4B3M - chains A and L of the 23 polymer chains in the assembly; structure by X-ray diffraction, 2.90 A resolution.

== Chain A ==
Molecule: 16S ribosomal RNA
Source organism: Thermus thermophilus HB8
Sequence (1521 nucleotides; each row starts with the number of its first residue; note: 44 numbers in that range are skipped by the numbering (no residue carries them; nothing is unmodelled there); a row labelled like 189A-189L holds insertion residues (189A, then the next letters in order)):
     1 UUGUUGGAGA GUUUGAUCCU GGCUCAGGGU GAACGCUGGC GGCGUGCCUA AGACAUGCAA
    61 GUCGUGCGGG CCG
    76 CGGGGUUUU
    88 ACUCCG
    96 UGGUCAGCGG CGGACGGGUG AGUAACGCGU GGGU
  129A G
   130 ACCUACCCGG AAGAGGGGGA CAACCCGGGG AAACUCGGGC UAAUCCCCCA UGUGGACCCG
189A-189L CCCCUUGGGGUG
   190 UGUCCAAAGG GCUUU
   216 GCCCGCUUCC GGAUGGGCCC GCGUCCCAUC AGCUAGUUGG UGGGGUAAUG GCCCACCAAG
   276 GCGACGACGG GUAGCCGGUC UGAGAGGAUG GCCGGCCACA GGGGCACUGA GACACGGGCC
   336 CCACUCCUAC GGGAGGCAGC AGUUAGGAAU CUUCCGCAAU GGGCGCAAGC CUGACGGAGC
   396 GACGCCGCUU GGAGGAAGAA GCCCUUCGGG GUGUAAACUC CUGA
   441 ACCCGGGACG AAACCCCC
   460 GA
   470 CGAGGGGA
   479 CUGACGGUAC CGGGGUAA
   498 UAGCGCCGGC CAACUCCGUG CCAGCAGCCG CGGUAAUACG GAGGGCGCGA GCGUUACCCG
   558 GAUUCACUGG GCGUAAAGGG CGUGUAGGCG GCCUGGGGCG UCCCAUGUGA AAGACCACGG
   618 CUCAACCGUG GGGGAGCGUG GGAUACGCUC AGGCUAGACG GUGGGAGAGG GUGGUGGAAU
   678 UCCCGGAGUA GCGGUGAAAU GCGCAGAUAC CGGGAGGAAC GCCGAUGGCG AAGGCAGCCA
   738 CCUGGUCCAC CCGUGACGCU GAGGCGCGAA AGCGUGGGGA GCAAACCGGA UUAGAUACCC
   798 GGGUAGUCCA CGCCCUAAAC GAUGCGCGCU AGGUCUCUGG GUCU
   848 CCUGGGGGCC GAAGCUAACG CGUUAAGCGC GCCGCCUGGG GAGUACGGCC GCAAGGCUGA
   908 AACUCAAAGG AAUUGACGGG GGCCCGCACA AGCGGUGGAG CAUGUGGUUU AAUUCGAAGC
   968 AACGCGAAGA ACCUUACCAG GCCUUGACAU GCUA
 1001A G
  1002 GGAACCCGGG UGAAAGCCUG GGGUGCCCC
1030A-1030D GCGA
  1031 GGGGAGCCCU AGCACAGGUG CUGCAUGGCC GUCGUCAGCU CGUGCCGUGA GGUGUUGGGU
  1091 UAAGUCCCGC AACGAGCGCA ACCCCCGCCG UUAGUUGCCA GCGGUUCGGC CGGGCACUCU
  1151 AACGGGACUG CCCGCG
  1168 AAAGCGGGAG GAAGGAGGGG ACGACGUCUG GUCAGCAUGG CCCUUACGGC CUGGGCGACA
  1228 CACGUGCUAC AAUGCCCACU ACAAAGCGAU GCCACCCGGC AACGGGGAGC UAAUCGCAAA
  1288 AAGGUGGGCC CAGUUCGGAU UGGGGUCUGC AACCCGACCC CAUGAAGCCG GAAUCGCUAG
  1348 UAAUCGCGGA UCAGCC
 1363A A
  1364 UGCCGCGGUG AAUACGUUCC CGGGCCUUGU ACACACCGCC CGUCACGCCA UGGGAGCGGG
  1424 CUCUACCCGA AGUCGCCGG
1442A-1442B GA
  1443 GCCUA
  1452 C
  1456 GGGCAGGCGC CGAGGGUAGG GCCCGUGACU GGGGCGAAGU CGUAACAAGG UAGCUGUACC
  1516 GGAAGGUGCG GCUGGAUCAC CUCCUUUCU
Not modelled in the structure: 1-4, 1534-1538
Bound ions: Mg2+ site 1: U12, G22; Mg2+ site 2: U12, C526, A914; Mg2+ site 3: G15, U920; Mg2+ site 4 near G21 (its only coordinating residue here); Mg2+ site 5: C48, G115; Mg2+ site 6 near A53 (its only coordinating residue here); Mg2+ site 7: C58, U387, G388; Mg2+ site 8: A59, U387; Mg2+ site 9: G61, U62, G105; Mg2+ site 10: G69, G70, U99; Mg2+ site 11: G107, G326; Mg2+ site 12: A109, G111; 145 more Mg2+ sites not listed; 15 more K+ sites not listed
Ligand contacts: ON0 ((1R,2R,3S,4R,6S)-4,6-diamino-2-{[3-O-(2,6-diamino-2,6-dideoxy-beta-L-idopyranosyl)-beta-D-ribofuranosyl]oxy}-3-hydroxycyclohexyl 2-amino-4,6-O-benzylidene-2-deoxy-alpha-D-glucopyranoside): G1405, U1406, C1407, A1408, C1409, G1489, C1490, G1491, A1492, A1493, G1494, U1495, C1496
From the paper describing this entry:
  - binding site for ON0: G1491, A1492
  - conformationally variable residues: A1492, A1493
  - mutagenesis - A1408G (>=720 uM), G1491A (>=720 uM), G1491C (>=720 uM): decreased binding to ON0

== Chain L ==
Molecule: 30S ribosomal protein S12
Source organism: Thermus thermophilus HB8
UniProtKB: Q5SHN3 (RS12_THET8); residues 0-131 here correspond to UniProt positions 1-132 (UniProt number = residue number + 1)
Sequence (132 residues; numbered 0 to 131; the number before each row is that of its first residue; numbering starts at 0):
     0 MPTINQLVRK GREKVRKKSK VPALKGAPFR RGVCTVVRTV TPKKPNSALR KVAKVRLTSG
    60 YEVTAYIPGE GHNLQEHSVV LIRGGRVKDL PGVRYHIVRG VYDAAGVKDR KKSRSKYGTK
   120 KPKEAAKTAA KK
Not modelled in the structure: 0, 126-131
Bound ions: Mg2+ site 1: Pro44 (shared with C518(A), G530(A) of chain A; 1 residue of chain W)

== How chain A and chain L interact ==
Pairs across the interface (135):
  U24(A) - Lys19(L)  salt bridge to the phosphate
  A33(A) - Phe28(L)  base contact
  C34(A) - Phe28(L)  sugar contact
  C34(A) - Val97(L)  sugar contact
  C34(A) - Val100(L)  phosphate contact
  G35(A) - Val100(L)  sugar contact
  G35(A) - Arg113(L)  sugar contact
  G35(A) - Ser114(L)  hydrogen bond to the sugar
  G35(A) - Gly117(L)  sugar contact
  C36(A) - Arg113(L)  hydrogen bond to the sugar
  C36(A) - Ser114(L)  sugar contact
  C36(A) - Thr118(L)  sugar contact
  C36(A) - Lys119(L)  salt bridge to the phosphate
  C36(A) - Lys120(L)  hydrogen bond to the phosphate
  U37(A) - Lys119(L)  phosphate contact
  U37(A) - Lys120(L)  hydrogen bond to the phosphate
  U49(A) - Lys24(L)  sugar contact
  C241(A) - Arg15(L)  hydrogen bond to the sugar
  G302(A) - Lys13(L)  sugar contact
  A303(A) - Lys13(L)  phosphate contact
  G362(A) - Lys24(L)  hydrogen bond to the sugar
  G362(A) - Arg29(L)  hydrogen bond to the phosphate
  G362(A) - Arg30(L)  salt bridge to the phosphate
  G362(A) - Thr57(L)  phosphate contact
  A363(A) - Lys24(L)  base contact
  A363(A) - Ala26(L)  base contact
  A363(A) - Pro27(L)  base contact
  A363(A) - Phe28(L)  base contact
  A363(A) - Arg29(L)  salt bridge to the phosphate
  A363(A) - Arg30(L)  salt bridge to the phosphate
  A363(A) - Thr57(L)  hydrogen bond to the phosphate
  A363(A) - Leu80(L)  sugar contact
  A363(A) - Tyr101(L)  sugar contact
  A364(A) - Lys24(L)  base contact
  G500(A) - Lys120(L)  salt bridge to the phosphate
  C501(A) - Arg113(L)  salt bridge to the phosphate
  C501(A) - Ser114(L)  hydrogen bond to the phosphate
  C501(A) - Lys120(L)  salt bridge to the phosphate
  G502(A) - Lys111(L)  phosphate contact
  G502(A) - Ser112(L)  phosphate contact
  G502(A) - Arg113(L)  hydrogen bond to the phosphate
  G502(A) - Ser114(L)  hydrogen bond to the phosphate
  G502(A) - Lys115(L)  phosphate contact
  C503(A) - Ser112(L)  hydrogen bond to the phosphate
  C503(A) - Lys115(L)  salt bridge to the phosphate
  C518(A) - Pro44(L)  base contact
  C518(A) - Ser46(L)  sugar contact
  C519(A) - Ser46(L)  hydrogen bond to the phosphate
  C519(A) - Ala47(L)  phosphate contact
  A520(A) - Ala47(L)  phosphate contact
  A520(A) - Leu48(L)  hydrogen bond to the phosphate
  A520(A) - Lys50(L)  salt bridge to the phosphate
  A520(A) - Glu69(L)  hydrogen bond to the sugar
  G521(A) - Arg49(L)  hydrogen bond to the base
  G521(A) - Lys50(L)  salt bridge to the phosphate
  G521(A) - Gly68(L)  phosphate contact
  G521(A) - Glu69(L)  phosphate contact
  G521(A) - Gly70(L)  hydrogen bond to the phosphate
  C522(A) - Asn45(L)  base contact
  C522(A) - Arg49(L)  base contact
  C522(A) - Tyr65(L)  hydrogen bond to the phosphate
  C522(A) - Pro67(L)  phosphate contact
  C522(A) - Gly68(L)  hydrogen bond to the phosphate
  C522(A) - Tyr116(L)  sugar contact
  A523(A) - Arg49(L)  base contact
  A523(A) - Val86(L)  base contact
  A523(A) - Lys87(L)  base contact
  A523(A) - Asp88(L)  base contact
  C525(A) - Arg85(L)  salt bridge to the phosphate
  C526(A) - Lys87(L)  salt bridge to the phosphate
  G527(A) - Asn45(L)  base contact
  C528(A) - Asn45(L)  hydrogen bond to the base
  G529(A) - Pro44(L)  base contact
  G529(A) - Asn45(L)  hydrogen bond to the base
  G529(A) - Ser46(L)  hydrogen bond to the base
  G529(A) - Ala47(L)  base contact
  G537(A) - Glu69(L)  sugar contact
  G537(A) - Arg109(L)  salt bridge to the phosphate
  G538(A) - Arg109(L)  salt bridge to the phosphate
  G538(A) - Lys110(L)  hydrogen bond to the phosphate
  G538(A) - Lys111(L)  hydrogen bond to the phosphate
  A539(A) - Lys110(L)  salt bridge to the phosphate
  A539(A) - Lys111(L)  salt bridge to the phosphate
  G550(A) - Lys115(L)  sugar contact
  U551(A) - Arg82(L)  sugar contact
  U552(A) - Pro27(L)  hydrogen bond to the sugar
  U552(A) - Arg82(L)  hydrogen bond to the sugar
  U552(A) - Gly83(L)  phosphate contact
  A553(A) - Val20(L)  phosphate contact
  A553(A) - Gly25(L)  hydrogen bond to the sugar
  A553(A) - Ala26(L)  sugar contact
  A553(A) - Pro27(L)  sugar contact
  C554(A) - Ser18(L)  phosphate contact
  C554(A) - Val20(L)  phosphate contact
  C555(A) - Lys16(L)  phosphate contact
  C556(A) - Lys16(L)  salt bridge to the phosphate
  C562(A) - Arg11(L)  base contact
  C562(A) - Glu12(L)  hydrogen bond to the base
  C562(A) - Val14(L)  phosphate contact
  A563(A) - Arg11(L)  base contact
  C564(A) - Leu6(L)  phosphate contact
  C564(A) - Arg11(L)  salt bridge to the phosphate
  G567(A) - Pro1(L)  base contact
  G567(A) - Arg11(L)  hydrogen bond to the base
  G568(A) - Pro1(L)  base contact
  G585(A) - Asn4(L)  sugar contact
  C879(A) - Thr2(L)  base contact
  C879(A) - Asn4(L)  phosphate contact
  C880(A) - Thr2(L)  hydrogen bond to the phosphate
  C880(A) - Asn4(L)  hydrogen bond to the phosphate
  C880(A) - Gln5(L)  phosphate contact
  C880(A) - Arg8(L)  salt bridge to the phosphate
  G881(A) - Gln5(L)  hydrogen bond to the phosphate
  G881(A) - Arg8(L)  salt bridge to the phosphate
  G881(A) - Lys9(L)  salt bridge to the phosphate
  C882(A) - Pro1(L)  base contact
  C882(A) - Lys9(L)  salt bridge to the phosphate
  U884(A) - Arg11(L)  hydrogen bond to the base
  A908(A) - Lys17(L)  phosphate contact
  A909(A) - Lys17(L)  salt bridge to the phosphate
  C910(A) - Pro21(L)  phosphate contact
  C910(A) - Arg93(L)  salt bridge to the phosphate
  U911(A) - Gly91(L)  phosphate contact
  U911(A) - Arg93(L)  salt bridge to the phosphate
  C912(A) - Lys42(L)  salt bridge to the phosphate
  C912(A) - Arg85(L)  salt bridge to the phosphate
  C912(A) - Pro90(L)  phosphate contact
  A913(A) - Lys42(L)  salt bridge to the phosphate
  A913(A) - Lys87(L)  salt bridge to the phosphate
  C1411(A) - Lys53(L)  phosphate contact
  C1490(A) - Pro90(L)  sugar contact
  G1491(A) - Lys42(L)  sugar contact
  A1492(A) - Lys42(L)  phosphate contact
  A1492(A) - Lys43(L)  hydrogen bond to the phosphate
  A1492(A) - Ser46(L)  hydrogen bond to the base
Other interface residues (no listed pair), chain A (65 interface residues in all): C23, A32, G524, C883, C1412, A1413
Other interface residues (no listed pair), chain L (73 interface residues in all): Ile3, Arg37, Thr40, Pro41, Glu61, Gly99, Asp108

== Summary ==
65 residues of chain A and 73 residues of chain L are in contact, with 35 hydrogen bonds and 30 salt bridges.
Among the polar pairs are G521(A)-Arg49(L), C528(A)-Asn45(L) and G529(A)-Asn45(L). From the paper: a binding
site for ON0 at G1491(A) and A1492(A); A1408G, G1491A and G1491C of chain A reduce binding to ON0.
Chain A is 16S ribosomal RNA and chain L is 30S ribosomal protein S12, both from Thermus thermophilus HB8; the
structure, Crystal structure of the 30S ribosome in complex with compound 1, was determined by X-ray
diffraction together with 4B3R, 4B3S and 4B3T from the same study.
